Entry 5H7R (X-ray diffraction, 1.70 A resolution); this record covers chain D.

== Chain D ==
Molecule: E3 ubiquitin-protein ligase LNX
From: Homo sapiens
Notes: EC 6.3.2.-
UniProtKB: Q8TBB1 (LNX1_HUMAN); residues 1-128 here correspond to UniProt positions 11-138 (UniProt number = residue number + 10)
Chain sequence (128 residues; each row starts with the number of its first residue):
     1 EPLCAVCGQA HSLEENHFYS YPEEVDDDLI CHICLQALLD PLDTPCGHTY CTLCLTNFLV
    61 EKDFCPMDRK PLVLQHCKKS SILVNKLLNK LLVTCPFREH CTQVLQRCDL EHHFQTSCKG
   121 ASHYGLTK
Disordered / not traced: 1, 126-128
Bound ions: Zn2+ site 1: C4, C7, H11, H17; Zn2+ site 2: C31, C34, C51, C54; Zn2+ site 3: C46, C65, D68; Zn2+ site 4: C95, C101, H113, C118

== In short ==
The Zn2+ site 1 is built by C4, C7, H11 and H17. C31, C34, C51 and C54 coordinate Zn2+ site 2.
Chain D is E3 ubiquitin-protein ligase LNX (Homo sapiens); the structure, Structural basis of the flanking
zinc-finger motifs crucial for the E3 ligase activity of the LNX1 ..., was determined by X-ray diffraction.
